Entry 6P0T (X-ray diffraction, 3.60 A resolution); this record covers chains B and A of the 5 polymer chains in the assembly.

Chain B (and A):
Name: DNA-binding protein Fis
From: Escherichia coli
Notes: chain A of this document is another copy of the same molecule, construct and numbering; everything in this record applies to it too
UniProt: P0A6R3 (FIS_ECOLI); numbering as in UniProt (aligned over 1-98)
Amino-acid sequence (98 residues; row label = number of the first residue in the row):
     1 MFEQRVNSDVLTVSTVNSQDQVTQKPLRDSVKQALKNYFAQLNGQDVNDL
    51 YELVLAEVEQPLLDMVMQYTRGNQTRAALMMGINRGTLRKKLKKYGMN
Not modelled in the structure: 1-7, 15-22 (chain A: 1-7, 16-21)
Swiss-Prot annotation at these positions:
  - DNA-binding region: Gln74 to Lys93 (H-T-H motif)
  - region: Asn17 to Gly44 (Required for the stimulation of HIN-mediated recombination)

Interface between chain B and chain A:
Contacting residue pairs (89):
  Val10(B) - Tyr38(A)
  Leu11(B) - Ala34(A)
  Leu11(B) - Tyr38(A)  hydrophobic
  Leu11(B) - Leu53(A)
  Leu11(B) - Glu57(A)
  Thr12(B) - Ala34(A)
  Thr12(B) - Asn37(A)
  Val13(B) - Gln33(A)
  Ser14(B) - Gln33(A)  hydrogen bond (backbone-side chain)
  Ser14(B) - Asn37(A)
  Gln24(B) - Asn37(A)
  Pro26(B) - Glu57(A)
  Leu27(B) - Ser30(A)
  Leu27(B) - Ala34(A)  hydrophobic
  Leu27(B) - Glu57(A)
  Arg28(B) - Glu57(A)  salt bridge
  Arg28(B) - Pro61(A)
  Ser30(B) - Val13(A)
  Ser30(B) - Leu27(A)
  Ser30(B) - Ser30(A)
  Val31(B) - Leu27(A)
  Val31(B) - Pro61(A)  hydrophobic
  Lys32(B) - Asp64(A)  salt bridge
  Lys32(B) - Met65(A)
  Gln33(B) - Thr12(A)
  Gln33(B) - Val13(A)
  Gln33(B) - Ser14(A)  hydrogen bond (side chain-backbone)
  Ala34(B) - Thr12(A)
  Ala34(B) - Val13(A)  hydrophobic
  Leu35(B) - Leu62(A)  hydrophobic
  Leu35(B) - Met65(A)  hydrophobic
  Lys36(B) - Met65(A)
  Asn37(B) - Thr12(A)
  Asn37(B) - Gln24(A)
  Tyr38(B) - Val10(A)  hydrophobic
  Tyr38(B) - Leu11(A)  hydrophobic
  Phe39(B) - Met65(A)
  Phe39(B) - Tyr69(A)  hydrophobic
  Phe39(B) - Met80(A)  hydrophobic
  Val47(B) - Leu79(A)
  Val47(B) - Met80(A)
  Asn48(B) - Leu79(A)
  Asn48(B) - Met80(A)  hydrogen bond (backbone-backbone)
  Asn48(B) - Gly82(A)  hydrogen bond (backbone-backbone)
  Asp49(B) - Met80(A)  hydrogen bond (backbone-backbone)
  Asp49(B) - Met81(A)
  Leu50(B) - Val66(A)  hydrophobic
  Leu50(B) - Met80(A)  hydrogen bond (backbone-backbone)
  Leu50(B) - Met81(A)  hydrogen bond (backbone-backbone)
  Tyr51(B) - Glu59(A)  hydrogen bond
  Tyr51(B) - Met81(A)  hydrogen bond (backbone-backbone)
  Tyr51(B) - Ile83(A)  hydrophobic
  Leu53(B) - Val10(A)  hydrophobic
  Leu53(B) - Leu11(A)
  Val54(B) - Leu11(A)  hydrophobic
  Leu55(B) - Leu55(A)  hydrophobic
  Glu57(B) - Leu11(A)
  Glu57(B) - Leu27(A)
  Glu57(B) - Arg28(A)  salt bridge
  Val58(B) - Val54(A)  hydrophobic
  Val58(B) - Val58(A)  hydrophobic
  Glu59(B) - Tyr51(A)  hydrogen bond
  Pro61(B) - Arg28(A)
  Pro61(B) - Val31(A)  hydrophobic
  Leu62(B) - Leu35(A)  hydrophobic
  Leu62(B) - Leu50(A)  hydrophobic
  Leu62(B) - Val54(A)  hydrophobic
  Asp64(B) - Lys32(A)  salt bridge
  Met65(B) - Lys32(A)
  Met65(B) - Leu35(A)  hydrophobic
  Met65(B) - Phe39(A)  hydrophobic
  Val66(B) - Phe39(A)  hydrophobic
  Val66(B) - Leu50(A)  hydrophobic
  Tyr69(B) - Phe39(A)  hydrophobic
  Tyr69(B) - Leu42(A)
  Leu79(B) - Val47(A)
  Leu79(B) - Asn48(A)
  Met80(B) - Phe39(A)  hydrophobic
  Met80(B) - Val47(A)
  Met80(B) - Asn48(A)
  Met80(B) - Asp49(A)  hydrogen bond (backbone-backbone)
  Met80(B) - Leu50(A)  hydrogen bond (backbone-backbone)
  Met81(B) - Asn48(A)
  Met81(B) - Asp49(A)
  Met81(B) - Leu50(A)  hydrogen bond (backbone-backbone)
  Met81(B) - Tyr51(A)  hydrogen bond (backbone-backbone)
  Gly82(B) - Asn48(A)  hydrogen bond (backbone-backbone)
  Ile83(B) - Tyr51(A)  hydrophobic
  Lys91(B) - Tyr51(A)
Other interface residues (no listed pair), chain B (43 interface residues in all): Glu52
Other interface residues (no listed pair), chain A (43 interface residues in all): Pro26, Glu52, Lys91

Overview:
The chain B/chain A interface involves 43 residues from each chain, with 15 hydrogen bonds and 4 salt bridges.
Polar contacts include Arg28(B)-Glu57(A), Lys32(B)-Asp64(A) and Ser14(B)-Gln33(A).
Chain B and chain A are both DNA-binding protein Fis (Escherichia coli); the structure, Crystal structure of
ternary DNA complex "FX(1-2)-1Xis" containing E. coli Fis and phage lambda Xis, was determined by X-ray
diffraction (same publication as 6P0S and 6P0U).
